PDB entry 8CXP | electron microscopy, 2.47 A resolution | chains A and B of the 4 polymer chains in the assembly

# Chain A
Name: Capsid protein VP1
From: Senecavirus A
Reference sequence: A0A649YC68 (A0A649YC68_9PICO); residues 1-263 here correspond to UniProt positions 674-936 (UniProt number = residue number + 673)
Chain sequence (263 residues; row label = number of the first residue in the row):
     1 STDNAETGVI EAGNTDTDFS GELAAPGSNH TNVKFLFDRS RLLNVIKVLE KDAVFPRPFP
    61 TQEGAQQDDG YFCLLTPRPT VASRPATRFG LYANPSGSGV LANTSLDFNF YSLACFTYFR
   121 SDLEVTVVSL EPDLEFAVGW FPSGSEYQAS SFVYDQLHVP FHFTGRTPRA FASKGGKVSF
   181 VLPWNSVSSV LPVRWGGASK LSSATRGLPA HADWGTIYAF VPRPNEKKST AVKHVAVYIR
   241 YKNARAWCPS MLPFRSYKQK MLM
Unresolved in the structure: 259-263

# Chain B
Name: Capsid protein VP3
From: Senecavirus A
Reference sequence: A0A649YC94 (A0A649YC94_9PICO); residues 1-239 here correspond to UniProt positions 435-673 (UniProt number = residue number + 434)
Chain sequence (239 residues; numbered 1 to 239; the number before each row is that of its first residue):
     1 GPIPTAPREN SLMFLSTLPD DTVPAYGNVR TPPVNYLPGE ITDLLQLARI PTLMAFERVP
    61 EPVPASDTYV PYVAVPTQFD DRPLISFPIT LSDPVYQNTL VGAISSNFAN YRGCIQITLT
   121 FCGPMMARGK FLLSYSPPNG TQPQTLSEAM QCTYSIWDIG LNSSWTFVVP YISPSDYRET
   181 RAITNSVYSA DGWFSLHKLT KITLPPDCPQ SPCILFFASA GEDYTLRLPV DCNPSYVFH
Unresolved in the structure: 239

# Chain A / chain B interface
Contacting residue pairs (138):
  Ser1(A) - Trp165(B)
  Ser1(A) - Thr166(B)  hydrogen bond (backbone-backbone)
  Thr2(A) - Ser164(B)
  Thr2(A) - Trp165(B)
  Asp3(A) - Asn162(B)
  Asp3(A) - Ser163(B)
  Asp3(A) - Ser164(B)  hydrogen bond (backbone-backbone)
  Asp3(A) - Thr166(B)
  Asn4(A) - Asn162(B)  hydrogen bond
  Asn4(A) - Ser163(B)
  Asn4(A) - Ser164(B)
  Ala5(A) - Thr120(B)
  Ala5(A) - Ser164(B)  hydrogen bond (backbone-side chain)
  Glu6(A) - Thr120(B)
  Glu6(A) - Ser163(B)  hydrogen bond
  Ile10(A) - Pro51(B)  hydrophobic
  Ile10(A) - Thr118(B)
  Glu11(A) - Gln116(B)  hydrogen bond (backbone-side chain)
  Ala12(A) - Gln116(B)
  Ala12(A) - Glu222(B)
  Gly13(A) - Gln116(B)  hydrogen bond (backbone-side chain)
  Gly13(A) - Val168(B)
  Gly13(A) - Gly221(B)
  Gly13(A) - Glu222(B)
  Asn14(A) - Val168(B)
  Asn14(A) - Glu222(B)  hydrogen bond
  Thr15(A) - Cys114(B)  hydrogen bond
  Thr15(A) - Val168(B)
  Thr15(A) - Pro170(B)
  Asp18(A) - Trp165(B)
  Asp18(A) - Thr166(B)
  Phe19(A) - Thr153(B)
  Phe19(A) - Tyr154(B)
  Phe19(A) - Phe167(B)  hydrophobic
  Leu23(A) - Glu222(B)
  Leu23(A) - Asp223(B)
  Ala24(A) - Asp223(B)  hydrogen bond (backbone-side chain)
  Ala25(A) - Arg112(B)  hydrogen bond (backbone-side chain)
  Gly27(A) - Tyr177(B)  hydrogen bond (backbone-side chain)
  Ser28(A) - Thr225(B)
  Ser28(A) - Leu226(B)  hydrogen bond (side chain-backbone)
  Ser28(A) - Arg227(B)
  His30(A) - Phe108(B)
  His30(A) - Arg227(B)
  His30(A) - Leu228(B)  hydrogen bond (side chain-backbone)
  His30(A) - Pro229(B)
  Thr31(A) - Asp43(B)  hydrogen bond
  Thr31(A) - Leu44(B)  hydrogen bond (backbone-backbone)
  Thr31(A) - Leu45(B)
  Thr31(A) - Phe108(B)
  Thr31(A) - Leu226(B)
  Asn32(A) - Thr42(B)
  Asn32(A) - Asp43(B)  hydrogen bond (backbone-side chain)
  Val33(A) - Ile41(B)
  Val33(A) - Thr42(B)  hydrogen bond (backbone-backbone)
  Leu36(A) - Pro229(B)  hydrophobic
  Arg39(A) - Ser16(B)
  Arg39(A) - Thr17(B)
  Arg39(A) - Pro229(B)
  Ser40(A) - Phe14(B)
  Ser40(A) - Ser16(B)  hydrogen bond (backbone-backbone)
  Phe89(A) - Val237(B)  hydrophobic
  Leu91(A) - Phe238(B)  hydrophobic
  Leu106(A) - Val237(B)  hydrophobic
  Phe108(A) - Cys232(B)
  Phe108(A) - Tyr236(B)  hydrogen bond (backbone-side chain)
  Phe108(A) - Val237(B)  hydrophobic
  Asn109(A) - Cys232(B)  hydrogen bond
  Tyr111(A) - Tyr236(B)
  Ser112(A) - Asn107(B)  hydrogen bond (backbone-side chain)
  Ser112(A) - Cys232(B)
  Ser112(A) - Tyr236(B)
  Leu113(A) - Asn107(B)
  Cys115(A) - Leu44(B)  hydrophobic
  Cys115(A) - Leu47(B)
  Cys115(A) - Ile104(B)  hydrophobic
  Phe116(A) - Ile41(B)  hydrophobic
  Arg120(A) - Thr31(B)  hydrogen bond
  Arg120(A) - Pro32(B)  hydrogen bond (side chain-backbone)
  Arg120(A) - Val34(B)
  Glu124(A) - Thr22(B)
  Thr126(A) - Phe14(B)
  Trp140(A) - Tyr26(B)  hydrophobic
  Pro168(A) - Ala25(B)
  Lys177(A) - Phe14(B)
  Ser179(A) - Thr22(B)  hydrogen bond
  Ser179(A) - Val23(B)
  Phe180(A) - Thr22(B)
  Phe180(A) - Val23(B)
  Phe180(A) - Ala25(B)  hydrophobic
  Val181(A) - Thr22(B)
  Val181(A) - Val23(B)  hydrogen bond (backbone-backbone)
  Val181(A) - Pro24(B)  hydrophobic
  Val181(A) - Ala25(B)
  Pro183(A) - Tyr26(B)
  Pro183(A) - Val29(B)  hydrophobic
  Trp184(A) - Thr31(B)
  Ser188(A) - Pro32(B)
  Ser189(A) - Pro32(B)
  Ser189(A) - Pro33(B)
  Ser189(A) - Tyr36(B)  hydrogen bond
  Arg240(A) - Leu15(B)  hydrogen bond (side chain-backbone)
  Arg240(A) - Ser16(B)  hydrogen bond (side chain-backbone)
  Arg240(A) - Leu18(B)  hydrogen bond (side chain-backbone)
  Arg240(A) - Asp20(B)
  Lys242(A) - Asp21(B)  salt bridge
  Arg245(A) - Val34(B)
  Arg245(A) - Glu40(B)  salt bridge
  Ala246(A) - Glu40(B)
  Ala246(A) - Ile41(B)  hydrogen bond (backbone-backbone)
  Trp247(A) - Val34(B)  hydrophobic
  Trp247(A) - Leu37(B)  hydrogen bond (side chain-backbone)
  Trp247(A) - Pro38(B)
  Trp247(A) - Gly39(B)
  Trp247(A) - Glu40(B)
  Cys248(A) - Pro38(B)
  Cys248(A) - Gly39(B)  hydrogen bond (backbone-backbone)
  Pro249(A) - Gly39(B)
  Pro249(A) - Ile41(B)  hydrophobic
  Pro249(A) - Leu47(B)  hydrophobic
  Ser250(A) - Leu47(B)
  Leu252(A) - Leu100(B)  hydrophobic
  Leu252(A) - Ala103(B)  hydrophobic
  Leu252(A) - Ile104(B)  hydrophobic
  Pro253(A) - Tyr236(B)  hydrophobic
  Phe254(A) - Asn98(B)
  Phe254(A) - Tyr236(B)
  Arg255(A) - Gln97(B)
  Arg255(A) - Asn98(B)  hydrogen bond (backbone-side chain)
  Arg255(A) - Asn233(B)  hydrogen bond (side chain-backbone)
  Arg255(A) - Ser235(B)  hydrogen bond
  Arg255(A) - Tyr236(B)
  Ser256(A) - Gln97(B)  hydrogen bond (backbone-side chain)
  Tyr257(A) - Ala55(B)
  Tyr257(A) - Tyr69(B)  hydrophobic
  Tyr257(A) - Pro94(B)
  Tyr257(A) - Gln97(B)
  Tyr257(A) - Asn98(B)  hydrogen bond
Also at the interface, not in a pair above, chain A (71 interface residues in all): Pro26, Asn29, Tyr118, Leu182, Ser186, Val187, Val190, Tyr238
Also at the interface, not in a pair above, chain B (79 interface residues in all): Leu12, Arg49, Gly113, Ser155, Leu161, Tyr171, Phe217, Ala220, Asp231, Pro234

# Overview
71 residues of chain A and 79 residues of chain B are in contact; the contacts include 38 hydrogen bonds and 2
salt bridges. Polar pairs include Lys242(A)-Asp21(B), Arg245(A)-Glu40(B) and Asn4(A)-Asn162(B).
Chain A is Capsid protein VP1 and chain B is Capsid protein VP3, both from Senecavirus A; the structure,
Characterisation of a Seneca Valley Virus Thermostable Mutant, was determined by electron microscopy.
